PDB entry 5DIF | X-ray diffraction, 2.09 A resolution | chains A and B of the 4 polymer chains in the assembly

[Chain A]
Name: GTP-binding nuclear protein Ran
Organism: Homo sapiens
Reference sequence: P62826 (RAN_HUMAN); residue numbers follow UniProt; this construct covers 1-216
Amino-acid sequence (237 residues; row label = number of the first residue in the row; numbers below 1 keep their minus sign (Met-20 is residue -20)):
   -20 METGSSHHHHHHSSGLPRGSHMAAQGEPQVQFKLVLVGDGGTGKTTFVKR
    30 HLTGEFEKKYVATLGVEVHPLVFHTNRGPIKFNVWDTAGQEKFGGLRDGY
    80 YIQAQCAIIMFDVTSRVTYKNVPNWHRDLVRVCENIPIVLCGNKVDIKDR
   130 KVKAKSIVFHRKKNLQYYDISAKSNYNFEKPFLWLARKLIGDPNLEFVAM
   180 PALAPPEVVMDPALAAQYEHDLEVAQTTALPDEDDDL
Not modelled in the structure: -20 to 7
Construct notes: initiating methionine (-20); expression tag (-19 to 0)
UniProt features mapped onto this chain:
  - region: Lys37 to Val45 (Switch-I), Gly68 to Gln84 (Switch-II), Asp211 to Leu216 (Interaction with RANBP1)
  - binding site (GTP): Asp18 to Thr25, Glu36 to Thr42, Gly68, Asn122 to Asp125, Ser150 to Lys152
  - site: Gln69 (Essential for GTP hydrolysis)
  - modified residue: Ala2 (N-acetylalanine), Thr24 (Phosphothreonine), Lys37 (N6-acetyllysine), Lys60 (N6-acetyllysine), Lys71 (N6-acetyllysine), Lys99 (N6-acetyllysine), Lys134 (N6-acetyllysine), Lys159 (N6-acetyllysine)
  - cross-link (Glycyl lysine isopeptide (Lys-Gly)): Lys71 (interchain with G-Cter in SUMO2), Lys152 (interchain with G-Cter in SUMO2)
  - mutagenesis: Gly19 (G19V: Blocks DNA replication; when associated with L-69), Thr24 (T24L: Has low binding affinity for GTP and GDP. Almost completely abolishes interaction with BIRC5; T24N: Has low binding affinity for GTP and GDP. Decreases nuclear import of proteins and RNA ...), Thr25 (T25A: Minor effect on the interaction with the alpha phosphate group of bound GTP), Lys37 (K37Q: Mimics acetylation; enhances the nuclear export of RELA/p65; K37R: Decreased acetylation), Tyr39 (Y39A: Abolishes steric hindrance that traps the essential Q-69 in an unreactive position, and causes slow GTP hydrolysis in wild-type ...), Gln69 (Q69L: Strongly decreased GTPase activity. Probably locked in the GTP-bound form. Loss of interaction with NUTF2. Decreases nuclear location and leads to cytoplasmic location during interphase ...), Glu70 (E70A: Strongly decreases the relase of bound GDP), Arg76 (R76E: Probable loss of interaction with NUTF2. Loss of transport to the nucleus), Lys134 (K134Q: Loss of normal mitotic chromosome segregation and defective mitotic spindle orientation; K134R: Loss of normal mitotic chromosome segregation and formation of sister chromatid bridges), Asp211 to Leu216 (No effect on GTPase activity. Abolishes interaction with RANBP1)
Bound ions: Mg2+: Thr24, Thr42 (together with GMP-PNP)
Ligand contacts: GMP-PNP (GNP; phosphoaminophosphonic acid-guanylate ester): Asp18, Gly19, Gly20, Thr21, Gly22, Lys23, Thr24, Thr25, Phe35, Glu36, Lys37, Lys38, Tyr39, Val40, Ala41, Thr42, Thr66, Ala67, Gly68, Gln69, Asn122, Lys123, Asp125, Ile126, Ser150, Ala151, Lys152

[Chain B]
Name: Ran-specific GTPase-activating protein 1
Organism: Saccharomyces cerevisiae
Notes: fragment: RanDB1
Reference sequence: P41920 (YRB1_YEAST); residue numbers follow UniProt; this construct covers 62-201
Amino-acid sequence (143 residues; numbered 59 to 201; the number before each row is that of its first residue):
    59 GGSDIHFEPVVHLEKVDVKTMEEDEEVLYKVRAKLFRFDADAKEWKERGT
   109 GDCKFLKNKKTNKVRILMRRDKTLKICANHIIAPEYTLKPNVGSDRSWVY
   159 ACTADIAEGEAEAFTFAIRFGSKENADKFKEEFEKAQEINKKA
Not modelled in the structure: 59-62, 70-77, 201
Construct notes: expression tag (59-61)

[Interface between chain A and chain B]
Contacting residue pairs (98):
  Arg29(A) with Glu105(B), salt bridge
  Thr32(A) with Arg95(B); Glu105(B); Arg106(B); Arg128(B), hydrogen bond (backbone-side chain)
  Gly33(A) with Glu105(B); Arg106(B); Arg128(B)
  Glu34(A) with Arg95(B), salt bridge; Lys104(B), salt bridge; Glu105(B), hydrogen bond (backbone-backbone)
  Leu50(A) with Lys133(B)
  Val51(A) with Lys133(B), hydrogen bond (backbone-side chain)
  Phe52(A) with Lys133(B)
  Phe157(A) with Lys130(B); Thr131(B)
  Glu158(A) with Lys130(B)
  Val177(A) with Leu132(B)
  Ala178(A) with Arg127(B); Leu132(B)
  Met179(A) with Arg127(B), hydrogen bond (backbone-side chain); Lys133(B); Ile134(B), hydrogen bond (side chain-backbone)
  Pro180(A) with Thr78(B); Met79(B), hydrophobic; Ile134(B)
  Ala181(A) with Thr78(B), hydrogen bond (backbone-backbone); Met79(B); Arg123(B), hydrogen bond (backbone-side chain); Leu125(B), hydrophobic; Arg127(B); Ile134(B), hydrophobic; Asn137(B)
  Leu182(A) with Met79(B), hydrophobic; Arg123(B), hydrogen bond (backbone-side chain); Asn137(B), hydrogen bond (backbone-side chain); Ile164(B)
  Ala183(A) with Ile164(B)
  Pro184(A) with Lys121(B); Arg123(B); Asn137(B); His138(B); Ile139(B); Ile164(B), hydrophobic
  Pro185(A) with Ile139(B); Ile164(B)
  Glu186(A) with Lys121(B); Ile139(B)
  Val187(A) with Ala141(B), hydrophobic; Tyr144(B); Thr161(B)
  Met189(A) with Glu143(B); Thr161(B)
  Tyr197(A) with Thr161(B); Ala171(B)
  Leu201(A) with Val157(B), hydrophobic
  Val203(A) with Phe96(B), hydrophobic
  Ala204(A) with Phe96(B), hydrophobic; Trp103(B), hydrogen bond (backbone-side chain); Asn149(B), hydrogen bond (backbone-side chain); Thr173(B)
  Gln205(A) with Lys147(B); Pro148(B); Asn149(B), hydrogen bond (backbone-side chain); Val150(B), hydrogen bond (backbone-backbone)
  Thr206(A) with Val150(B)
  Thr207(A) with Phe96(B); Lys101(B); Trp103(B), hydrogen bond (backbone-side chain); Asn149(B), hydrogen bond (backbone-side chain)
  Ala208(A) with Trp103(B); Asn149(B); Val150(B)
  Leu209(A) with Phe94(B), hydrophobic; Trp103(B), hydrophobic; Asn149(B), hydrogen bond (backbone-side chain); Ser155(B); Ala175(B), hydrophobic; Arg177(B)
  Pro210(A) with Phe94(B); Trp103(B); Arg177(B), hydrogen bond (backbone-side chain)
  Asp211(A) with Arg177(B), hydrogen bond (backbone-side chain)
  Glu212(A) with Gly151(B); Ser152(B), hydrogen bond; Arg154(B), salt bridge; Arg177(B), salt bridge
  Asp214(A) with Lys92(B), salt bridge; Arg154(B), hydrogen bond (backbone-side chain)
  Asp215(A) with Arg154(B); Gly179(B)
  Leu216(A) with Arg90(B); Lys92(B), hydrogen bond (backbone-side chain); Thr108(B); Arg154(B); Arg177(B), hydrogen bond (backbone-side chain); Phe178(B); Gly179(B)
Interface residues without a listed pair, chain A (41 interface residues in all): His30, Phe35, Phe176, Asp200, Asp213
Interface residues without a listed pair, chain B (54 interface residues in all): Glu80, Ala91, Asp129, Tyr158, Ala159, Ala162, Ala165, Ala169

[In short]
41 residues of chain A face 54 of chain B across their interface, with 22 hydrogen bonds and 6 salt bridges.
Among the polar pairs are Arg29(A)-Glu105(B), Glu34(A)-Arg95(B) and Glu34(A)-Lys104(B). Bound to chain A:
GMP-PNP.
Chain A is GTP-binding nuclear protein Ran (Homo sapiens) and chain B is Ran-specific GTPase-activating
protein 1 (Saccharomyces cerevisiae); the structure, Crystal Structure of CPEB4 NES Peptide in complex with
CRM1-Ran-RanBP1, was determined by X-ray diffraction (same publication as 5DH9, 5DHA, 5DHF and 5DI9).
